PDB entry 1ACJ | X-ray diffraction, 2.80 A resolution | chain A

[Chain A]
Protein: Acetylcholinesterase
Organism: Torpedo californica
Notes: EC 3.1.1.7
Reference sequence: P04058 (ACES_TORCA); residues 1-535 here correspond to UniProt positions 22-556 (UniProt number = residue number + 21)
Sequence (537 residues; row label = number of the first residue in the row):
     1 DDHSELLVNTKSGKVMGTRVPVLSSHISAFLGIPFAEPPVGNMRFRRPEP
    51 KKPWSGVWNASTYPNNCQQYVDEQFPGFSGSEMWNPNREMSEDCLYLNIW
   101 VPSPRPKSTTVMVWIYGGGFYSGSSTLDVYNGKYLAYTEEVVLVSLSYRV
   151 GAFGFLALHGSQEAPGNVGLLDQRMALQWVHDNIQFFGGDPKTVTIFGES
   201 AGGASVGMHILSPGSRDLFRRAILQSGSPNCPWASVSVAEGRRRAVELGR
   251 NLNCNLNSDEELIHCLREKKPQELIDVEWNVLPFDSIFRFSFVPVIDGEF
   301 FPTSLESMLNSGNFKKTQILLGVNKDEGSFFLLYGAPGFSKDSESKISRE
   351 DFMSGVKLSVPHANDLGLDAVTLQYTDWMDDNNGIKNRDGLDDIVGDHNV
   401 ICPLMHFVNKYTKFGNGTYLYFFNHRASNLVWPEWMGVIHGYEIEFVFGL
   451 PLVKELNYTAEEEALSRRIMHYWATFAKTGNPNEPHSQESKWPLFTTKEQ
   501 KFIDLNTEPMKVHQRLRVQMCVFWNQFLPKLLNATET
Not modelled in the structure: 1-3, 486-489, 536-537
Cystine bridges: Cys67-Cys94, Cys254-Cys265, Cys402-Cys521
Residues lining bound ligands: tacrine (THA): Gly80, Trp84, Gly117, Gly118, Tyr130, Glu199, Phe330, Tyr334, Trp432, Ile439, His440, Gly441, Tyr442
Curated features (UniProtKB/Swiss-Prot):
  - active site: Ser200 (Acyl-ester intermediate), Glu327 (Charge relay system), His440 (Charge relay system)
  - glycosylation (N-linked (GlcNAc...) asparagine): Asn59, Asn416, Asn457, Asn533

[Summary]
Ligands of chain A: tacrine. Curated annotation (UniProt) lists 3 active-site residues.
Chain A is Acetylcholinesterase (Torpedo californica); the structure, Quaternary ligand binding to aromatic
residues in the active-site gorge of acetylcholinesterase, was determined by X-ray diffraction, deposited
together with 1ACL.
